PDB entry 3W39 | X-ray diffraction, 3.10 A resolution | chains A and C of the 3 polymer chains in the assembly

== Chain A ==
Name: HLA class I histocompatibility antigen, B-52 alpha chain
From: Homo sapiens
Notes: fragment: extracellular residues 25-300
UniProt: P30490 (1B52_HUMAN); residues 2-277 here correspond to UniProt positions 25-300 (UniProt number = residue number + 23)
Amino-acid sequence (277 residues; row label = number of the first residue in the row):
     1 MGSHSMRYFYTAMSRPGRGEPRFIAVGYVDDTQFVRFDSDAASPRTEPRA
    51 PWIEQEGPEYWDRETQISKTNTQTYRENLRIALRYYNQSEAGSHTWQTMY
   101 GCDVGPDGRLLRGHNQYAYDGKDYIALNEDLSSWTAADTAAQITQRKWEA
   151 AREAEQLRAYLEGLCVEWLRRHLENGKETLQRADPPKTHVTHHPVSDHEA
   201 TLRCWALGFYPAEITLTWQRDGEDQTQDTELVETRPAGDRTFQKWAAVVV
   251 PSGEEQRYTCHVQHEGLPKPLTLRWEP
Cystine bridges: Cys102-Cys165, Cys204-Cys260
Sequence notes: expression tag (1)

== Chain C ==
Name: peptid from Gag-Pol polyprotein
UniProt: P12499 (POL_HV1Z2); residues 1-8 here correspond to UniProt positions 716-723 (UniProt number = residue number + 715)
Amino-acid sequence (8 residues; each row starts with the number of its first residue):
     1 TAFTIPSI
What the authors report for this chain:
  - conformationally variable residues: Thr1, Ala2, Ile8

== How chain A and chain C interact ==
Residue-residue contacts (37):
  Met6(A) with Thr1(C), hydrogen bond (side chain-backbone)
  Tyr8(A) with Thr1(C), hydrogen bond (side chain-backbone); Ala2(C), hydrogen bond (side chain-backbone)
  Tyr10(A) with Ala2(C); Phe3(C)
  Tyr60(A) with Thr1(C), hydrogen bond (side chain-backbone)
  Glu64(A) with Thr1(C), hydrogen bond; Ala2(C), hydrogen bond (side chain-backbone)
  Ile67(A) with Ala2(C), hydrophobic; Phe3(C)
  Asn71(A) with Phe3(C); Thr4(C); Ile5(C)
  Thr74(A) with Pro6(C)
  Glu77(A) with Ser7(C)
  Asn78(A) with Ile8(C)
  Ile81(A) with Ile8(C), hydrophobic
  Tyr85(A) with Ile8(C), hydrogen bond (side chain-backbone)
  Trp96(A) with Ile8(C), hydrophobic
  Tyr100(A) with Ala2(C); Phe3(C), hydrogen bond (side chain-backbone)
  Tyr117(A) with Ile5(C); Pro6(C)
  Tyr124(A) with Ile8(C), hydrophobic
  Thr144(A) with Ile8(C), hydrogen bond (side chain-backbone)
  Lys147(A) with Ser7(C); Ile8(C), hydrogen bond (side chain-backbone)
  Trp148(A) with Pro6(C), hydrophobic; Ser7(C), hydrogen bond (side chain-backbone); Ile8(C), hydrophobic
  Glu153(A) with Pro6(C)
  Gln156(A) with Phe3(C)
  Leu157(A) with Phe3(C), hydrophobic
  Tyr160(A) with Thr1(C), hydrogen bond (side chain-backbone); Ala2(C), hydrogen bond (side chain-backbone); Phe3(C), hydrophobic
  His172(A) with Thr1(C)
Interface residues without a listed pair, chain A (29 interface residues in all): Phe34, Thr70, Tyr75, Thr98, Trp168
The authors on this interface:
  - interface residues, chain C: Thr1(C), Ile8(C)

== Summary ==
The interface between chain A and chain C involves 29 residues on one side and 8 on the other, with 13
hydrogen bonds. Polar contacts include Met6(A)-Thr1(C), Tyr8(A)-Thr1(C) and Tyr8(A)-Ala2(C). From the paper:
interface residues Thr1(C) and Ile8(C); conformational variability at Thr1(C), Ala2(C) and Ile8(C).
Here chain A is HLA class I histocompatibility antigen, B-52 alpha chain (Homo sapiens) and chain C is peptid
from Gag-Pol polyprotein. Entry 3W39 (Crystal structure of HLA-B*5201 in complexed with HIV immunodominant
epitope (TAFTIPSI)) was determined by X-ray diffraction.
